6T0B - chains c and g of the 46 polymer chains in the assembly; structure by electron microscopy, 2.80 A resolution.

Chain c:
Protein: Cytochrome c oxidase subunit 3
Organism: Saccharomyces cerevisiae S288c
Notes: EC 1.9.3.1
Reference sequence: P00420 (COX3_YEAST); residues 1-269 here = UniProt positions 1-269
Sequence (269 residues; row label = number of the first residue in the row):
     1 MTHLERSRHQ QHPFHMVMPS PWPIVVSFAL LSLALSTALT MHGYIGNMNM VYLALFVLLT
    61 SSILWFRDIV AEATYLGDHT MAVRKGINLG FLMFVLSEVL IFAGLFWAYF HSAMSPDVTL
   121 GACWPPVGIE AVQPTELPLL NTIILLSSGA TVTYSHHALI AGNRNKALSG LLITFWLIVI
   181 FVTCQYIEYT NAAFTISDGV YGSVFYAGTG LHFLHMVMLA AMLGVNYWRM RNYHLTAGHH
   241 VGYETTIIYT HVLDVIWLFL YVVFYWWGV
Swiss-Prot annotation at these positions:
  - natural variant: Val263 (V263T: In strain: D273-10B/A48)

Chain g:
Protein: Cytochrome c oxidase subunit 7
Organism: Saccharomyces cerevisiae S288c
Notes: EC 1.9.3.1
Reference sequence: P10174 (COX7_YEAST); residue numbers follow UniProt; this construct covers 2-60
Sequence (59 residues; numbered 2 to 60; the number before each row is that of its first residue):
     2 ANKVIQLQKI FQSSTKPLWW RHPRSALYLY PFYAIFAVAV VTPLLYIPNA IRGIKAKKA

Chain c / chain g interface:
Contacting residue pairs (54; chain c residue first):
  Met18(c) with Leu19(g), hydrophobic
  Pro19(c) with Trp20(g)
  Pro21(c) with Trp20(g)
  Trp22(c) with Trp20(g), hydrophobic; Leu30(g), hydrophobic; Phe33(g), hydrophobic
  Val25(c) with Phe33(g), hydrophobic; Phe37(g)
  Phe28(c) with Phe37(g), hydrophobic
  Ser32(c) with Ala40(g), hydrogen bond (side chain-backbone); Pro44(g)
  Leu35(c) with Leu45(g), hydrophobic
  Ser36(c) with Pro44(g)
  Leu39(c) with Ala51(g), hydrophobic
  His42(c) with Lys56(g), hydrogen bond (backbone-side chain)
  Gly43(c) with Lys56(g); Ala57(g), hydrogen bond (backbone-backbone)
  Tyr44(c) with Ala51(g), hydrophobic; Ile55(g); Lys56(g); Ala57(g)
  Ile45(c) with Tyr47(g), hydrophobic; Ala57(g)
  Gly46(c) with Ala57(g)
  Met50(c) with Ala40(g); Thr43(g), hydrogen bond; Pro44(g), hydrophobic
  Leu53(c) with Ile36(g), hydrophobic; Val39(g), hydrophobic; Ala40(g), hydrophobic
  Val57(c) with Phe33(g); Ile36(g), hydrophobic; Phe37(g), hydrophobic; Ala40(g), hydrophobic
  Thr60(c) with Phe33(g)
  Ser61(c) with Phe33(g)
  Arg67(c) with Trp20(g), hydrogen bond (side chain-backbone); His23(g); Tyr29(g)
  Asp68(c) with Trp20(g)
  Ala71(c) with Phe12(g), hydrophobic; Leu19(g), hydrophobic
  Glu72(c) with Leu19(g)
  Thr74(c) with Val5(g); Gln9(g), hydrogen bond (backbone-side chain)
  Tyr75(c) with Val5(g), hydrophobic; Leu8(g), hydrophobic; Gln9(g); Phe12(g), hydrophobic; Gln13(g), hydrogen bond (backbone-side chain)
  Leu76(c) with Phe12(g); Gln13(g); Leu19(g), hydrophobic
  Tyr233(c) with Asn3(g)
Interface residues without a listed pair, chain c (33 interface residues in all): Ser20, Leu31, Phe56, Leu64, Asn232
Interface residues without a listed pair, chain g (31 interface residues in all): Ala2, Arg22, Ser26, Val41, Ile48, Asn50, Gly54

Overview:
Chain c and chain g form an interface of 33 and 31 residues respectively; the contacts include 7 hydrogen
bonds. Polar contacts include Ser32(c)-Ala40(g), His42(c)-Lys56(g) and Met50(c)-Thr43(g).
Chain c is Cytochrome c oxidase subunit 3 and chain g is Cytochrome c oxidase subunit 7, both from
Saccharomyces cerevisiae S288c; the structure, The III2-IV(5B)2 respiratory supercomplex from S. cerevisiae,
was determined by electron microscopy, deposited together with 6T15.
